Entry 7CJZ (X-ray diffraction, 1.75 A resolution); this record covers chain A.

== Chain A ==
Protein: Lysozyme C
Source organism: Gallus gallus
Notes: EC 3.2.1.17
UniProt: P00698 (LYSC_CHICK); residues 1-147 here = UniProt positions 1-147
Amino-acid sequence (147 residues; numbered 1 to 147; the number before each row is that of its first residue):
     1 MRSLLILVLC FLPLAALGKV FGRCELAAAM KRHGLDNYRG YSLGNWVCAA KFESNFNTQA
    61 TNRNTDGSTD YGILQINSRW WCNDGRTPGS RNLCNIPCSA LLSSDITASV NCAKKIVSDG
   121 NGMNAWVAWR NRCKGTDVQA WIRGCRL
Disordered / not traced: 1-18
UniProt features mapped onto this chain:
  - active site: Glu53, Asp70
  - binding site (substrate): Asp119
Disulfide bonds: Cys24-Cys145, Cys48-Cys133, Cys82-Cys98, Cys94-Cys112
Bound ions: Na+: Ser78, Cys82, Ser90, Arg91

== Summary ==
Ser78, Cys82, Ser90 and Arg91 coordinate Na+. UniProt lists active-site residues Glu53 and Asp70 and
substrate-binding residue Asp119.
Chain A is Lysozyme C (Gallus gallus); the structure, Room temperature structure of lysozyme delivered in lard
by serial millisecond crystallography, was determined by X-ray diffraction together with 7CK0 from the same
study.
